PDB entry 7NWU | X-ray diffraction, 2.60 A resolution | chains A and B of the 4 polymer chains in the assembly

[Chain A]
Name: Regulator of nonsense transcripts 3B
Source organism: Homo sapiens
Reference sequence: Q9BZI7 (REN3B_HUMAN); residue numbers follow UniProt; this construct covers 49-170
Amino-acid sequence (122 residues; numbered 49 to 170; the number before each row is that of its first residue):
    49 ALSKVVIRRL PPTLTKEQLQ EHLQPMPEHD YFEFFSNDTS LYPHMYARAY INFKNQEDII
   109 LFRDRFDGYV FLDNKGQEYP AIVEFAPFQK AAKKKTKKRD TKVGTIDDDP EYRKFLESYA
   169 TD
Swiss-Prot annotation at these positions:
  - region: K52 to R57 (Binds to UPF2)
  - modified residue: T169 (Phosphothreonine)
  - natural variant: Y160 (Y160D: In MRXS14)
  - mutagenesis: K52 (K52E: Abolishes interaction with UPF2), V53 to L58 (Abolishes interaction with UPF2), R56 (R56E: Does not abolish interaction with UPF2), Y117 to F119 (Abolishes interaction with UPF2)
What the authors report for this chain:
  - post-translational modification sites: Y160, Y167 (citing earlier work)
  - mutagenesis - Y167A, Y167D: unchanged binding to Regulator of nonsense transcripts 2 (chain B)
  - mutagenesis - Y160A/Y167A, Y160D/Y167D: decreased binding to Regulator of nonsense transcripts 2 (chain B)
  - disease-associated variants - Y160D (40-fold): decreased binding to Regulator of nonsense transcripts 2 (chain B)

[Chain B]
Name: Regulator of nonsense transcripts 2
Source organism: Homo sapiens
Reference sequence: Q9HAU5 (RENT2_HUMAN); numbering as in UniProt (aligned over 767-1017)
Amino-acid sequence (251 residues; each row starts with the number of its first residue):
   767 KRPPLQEYVR KLLYKDLSKV TTEKVLRQMR KLPWQDQEVK DYVICCMINI WNVKYNSIHC
   827 VANLLAGLVL YQEDVGIHVV DGVLEDIRLG MEVNQPKFNQ RRISSAKFLG ELYNYRMVES
   887 AVIFRTLYSF TSFGVNPDGS PSSLDPPEHL FRIRLVCTIL DTCGQYFDRG SSKRKLDCFL
   947 VYFQRYVWWK KSLEVWTKDH PFPIDIDYMI SDTLELLRPK IKLCNSLEES IRQVQDLERE
  1007 FLIKLGLVND K
Unresolved in the structure: 1017
Swiss-Prot annotation at these positions:
  - region: E839 to V859 (Binds to UPF3B)
  - mutagenesis: R796 to K797 (Strongly impairs RNA-binding), D847 (D847K: Does not abolish interaction with UPF3B), E851 to D852 (Does not abolish interaction with UPF3B. Does not abolish interaction with UPF3B; when associated with D-854), R854 (R854D: Does not abolish interaction with UPF3B; when associated with K-851 and R-852), E858 (E858R: Abolishes interaction with UPF3B and association with SMG1 and RBM8A; reduces phosphorylation of UPF1), Y894 (Y894A: Does not impair RNA-binding; when associated with A-932), Y932 (Y932A: Does not impair RNA-binding; when associated with A-894)

[Interface between chain A and chain B]
Residue-residue contacts (75):
  K52(A) - D847(B)  salt bridge
  R56(A) - E851(B)  salt bridge
  R56(A) - R854(B)
  R56(A) - E858(B)  salt bridge
  R57(A) - L855(B)
  R57(A) - E858(B)  salt bridge
  Y79(A) - H844(B)
  F83(A) - H844(B)
  D86(A) - C811(B)
  D86(A) - I814(B)
  D86(A) - N815(B)
  T87(A) - N815(B)  hydrogen bond (backbone-side chain)
  T87(A) - D852(B)  hydrogen bond
  T87(A) - L855(B)
  S88(A) - N815(B)
  S88(A) - W817(B)
  S88(A) - D852(B)  hydrogen bond
  S88(A) - R867(B)  hydrogen bond (backbone-side chain)
  L89(A) - L855(B)  hydrophobic
  L89(A) - G856(B)
  L89(A) - F864(B)  hydrophobic
  Y90(A) - F864(B)
  H92(A) - L855(B)
  H92(A) - V859(B)
  H92(A) - Q861(B)  hydrogen bond
  Y94(A) - L855(B)  hydrophobic
  R96(A) - G848(B)
  R96(A) - E851(B)
  Y98(A) - D847(B)  hydrogen bond (side chain-backbone)
  E132(A) - R854(B)  salt bridge
  P135(A) - L850(B)  hydrophobic
  P135(A) - V888(B)
  P135(A) - R891(B)  hydrogen bond (backbone-side chain)
  F136(A) - V846(B)  hydrophobic
  F136(A) - D847(B)
  F136(A) - L850(B)  hydrophobic
  F136(A) - M883(B)
  F136(A) - V884(B)  hydrophobic
  F136(A) - V888(B)  hydrophobic
  K138(A) - E839(B)  salt bridge
  K138(A) - I843(B)
  A139(A) - I843(B)
  A140(A) - I843(B)
  R147(A) - Q801(B)
  D148(A) - R796(B)  salt bridge
  D148(A) - Y837(B)
  K150(A) - R793(B)
  K150(A) - R796(B)
  K150(A) - K797(B)
  V151(A) - R796(B)  hydrogen bond (backbone-backbone)
  V151(A) - K797(B)
  V151(A) - L798(B)
  V151(A) - Q838(B)
  G152(A) - K797(B)  hydrogen bond (backbone-backbone)
  G152(A) - L798(B)  hydrogen bond (backbone-backbone)
  G152(A) - P799(B)
  T153(A) - K797(B)  hydrogen bond (backbone-backbone)
  I154(A) - Y774(B)  hydrophobic
  I154(A) - Q794(B)
  I154(A) - K797(B)  hydrogen bond (backbone-backbone)
  I154(A) - P799(B)
  D157(A) - Q794(B)  hydrogen bond
  D157(A) - K797(B)  salt bridge
  E159(A) - R793(B)  salt bridge
  E159(A) - Q794(B)
  Y160(A) - L771(B)
  Y160(A) - Y774(B)  hydrophobic
  F163(A) - P770(B)
  F163(A) - E773(B)
  F163(A) - Y774(B)  hydrophobic
  F163(A) - K777(B)
  L164(A) - P770(B)  hydrophobic
  Y167(A) - R768(B)  hydrogen bond (side chain-backbone)
  Y167(A) - P770(B)  hydrophobic
  Y167(A) - E773(B)
Other interface residues (no listed pair), chain A (36 interface residues in all): E81, N85, I130
Other interface residues (no listed pair), chain B (45 interface residues in all): K767, P769, K790, W800, D840
From the paper, about this interface:
  - pairs named by the authors: T87(A)-N815(B) (backbone contact), T87(A)-D852(B), S88(A)-D852(B), S88(A)-R867(B) (backbone contact), L89(A)-L855(B) (hydrophobic contact), Y167(A)-R768(B) (hydrogen bond), F864(B)-L89(A) (hydrophobic contact)
  - interface residues, chain A: K52(A), R56(A), R57(A), L89(A), E132(A), F136(A), K138(A), D148(A), G152(A), T153(A), I154(A), D157(A), E159(A), Y160(A), F163(A), Y167(A)
  - hot spots on chain A (mutagenesis) - Y160A (24-fold), Y160D (39-fold), F163A (25-fold): decreased binding to Regulator of nonsense transcripts 2 (chain B)
  - interface residues, chain B: P770(B), L771(B), Y774(B), R793(B), Q794(B), R796(B), K797(B), L798(B), D847(B), E851(B), R854(B), E858(B)

[Summary]
Chain A and chain B form an interface of 36 and 45 residues respectively, with 14 hydrogen bonds and 9 salt
bridges. Polar pairs include K52(A)-D847(B), R56(A)-E851(B) and R56(A)-E858(B). The authors report backbone
contacts between T87(A) and N815(B) and S88(A) and R867(B); contacts between T87(A) and D852(B) and S88(A) and
D852(B); hydrophobic contacts between L89(A) and L855(B) and F864(B) and L89(A). From the paper: Y160A/Y167A,
Y160D/Y167D and Y160D of chain A, among others, reduce binding to Regulator of nonsense transcripts 2 (chain
B); interface residues K52(A), R56(A) and P770(B) among others; 7 substitutions were tested in all.
Here chain A is Regulator of nonsense transcripts 3B and chain B is Regulator of nonsense transcripts 2, both
from Homo sapiens. Entry 7NWU (Co-crystal structure of UPF3B-RRM-NOPS-L with UPF2-MIF4GIII) was determined by
X-ray diffraction.
